PDB entry 5UHB | X-ray diffraction, 4.29 A resolution (low resolution: residue-level contacts below are approximate; hydrogen-bond / salt-bridge calls are withheld) | chains C and D of the 8 polymer chains in the assembly

# Chain C
Protein: DNA-directed RNA polymerase subunit beta
From: Mycobacterium tuberculosis (strain ATCC 25618 / H37Rv)
Notes: EC 2.7.7.6
Reference sequence: P9WGY9 (RPOB_MYCTU); residue numbers follow UniProt; this construct covers 1-1178
Sequence (1178 residues; row label = number of the first residue in the row):
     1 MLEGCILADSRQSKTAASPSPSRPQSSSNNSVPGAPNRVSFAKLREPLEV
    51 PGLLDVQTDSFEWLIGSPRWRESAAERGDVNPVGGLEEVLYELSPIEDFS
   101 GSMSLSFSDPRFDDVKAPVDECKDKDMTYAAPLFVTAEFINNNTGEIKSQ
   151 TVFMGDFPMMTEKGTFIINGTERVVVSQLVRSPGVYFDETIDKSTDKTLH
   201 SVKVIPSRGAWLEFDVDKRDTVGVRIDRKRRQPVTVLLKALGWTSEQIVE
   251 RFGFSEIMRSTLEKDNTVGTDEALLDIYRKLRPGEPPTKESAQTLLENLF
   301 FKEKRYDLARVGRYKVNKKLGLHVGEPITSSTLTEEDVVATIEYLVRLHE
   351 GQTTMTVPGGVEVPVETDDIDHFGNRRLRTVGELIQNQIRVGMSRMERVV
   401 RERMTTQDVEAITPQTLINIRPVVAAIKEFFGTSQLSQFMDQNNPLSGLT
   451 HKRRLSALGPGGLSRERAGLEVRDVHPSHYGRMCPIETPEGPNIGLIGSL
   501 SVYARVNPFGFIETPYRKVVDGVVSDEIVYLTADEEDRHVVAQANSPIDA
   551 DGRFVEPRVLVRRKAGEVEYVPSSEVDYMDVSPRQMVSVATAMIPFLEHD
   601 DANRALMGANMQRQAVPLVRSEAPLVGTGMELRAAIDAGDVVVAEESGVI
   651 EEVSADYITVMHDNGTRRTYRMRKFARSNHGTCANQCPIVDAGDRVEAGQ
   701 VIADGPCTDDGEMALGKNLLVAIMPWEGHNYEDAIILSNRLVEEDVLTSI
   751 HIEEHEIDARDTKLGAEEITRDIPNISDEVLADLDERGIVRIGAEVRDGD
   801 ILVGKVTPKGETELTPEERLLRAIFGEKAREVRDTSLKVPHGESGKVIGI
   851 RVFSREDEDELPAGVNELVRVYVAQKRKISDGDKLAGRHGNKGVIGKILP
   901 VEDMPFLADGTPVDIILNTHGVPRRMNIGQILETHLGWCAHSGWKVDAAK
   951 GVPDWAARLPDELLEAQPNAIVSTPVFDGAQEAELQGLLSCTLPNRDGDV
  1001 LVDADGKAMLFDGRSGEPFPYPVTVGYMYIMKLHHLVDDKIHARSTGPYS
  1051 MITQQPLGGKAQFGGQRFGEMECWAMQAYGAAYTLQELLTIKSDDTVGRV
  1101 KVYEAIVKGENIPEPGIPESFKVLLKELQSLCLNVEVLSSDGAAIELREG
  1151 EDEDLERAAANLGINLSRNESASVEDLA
Not modelled in the structure: 1-27, 1154-1178
Ligand contacts: rifampicin (RFP): R173, V176, S434, Q435, L436, S437, Q438, F439, M440, D441, H451, R454, S456, L458, R465, P489, N493, I497, R613, H680
UniProt features mapped onto this chain:
  - natural variant: V423 (V423A: In strain: vr1), L436 (L436P: In strain: vr2), S437 (S437T: In strain: vr3), Q438 to D441 (sequence variant, change not given here; In strain: RJ49), Q438 (Q438L: In strain: vr4), F439 (F439V: In strain: RJ37), M440 to N443 (deletion: In strain: RJ55), D441 (D441V: In strain: vr3), L449 to K452 (sequence variant, change not given here; In strain: RJ48), H451 (H451D: In strain: vr5; H451L: In strain: SP28; H451N: In strain: vr6; H451P: In strain: vr8; H451Q: In strain: vr1; H451R: In strain: vr7), S456 (S456L: In strain: vr11 and RJ37; S456Q: In strain: vr9; S456W: In strain: vr10), L458 (L458P: In strain: vr12 and SP22)
  - mutagenesis: E138 (E138R: Weakens interaction with TRCF and CarD), I147 (I147A: Weakens interaction with TRCF and CarD), K148 (K148A: Does not affect association with TRCF, but weakens interaction with CarD), S149 (S149A: Does not affect association with TRCF, but weakens interaction with CarD)

# Chain D
Protein: DNA-directed RNA polymerase subunit beta'
From: Mycobacterium tuberculosis (strain ATCC 25618 / H37Rv)
Notes: EC 2.7.7.6
Reference sequence: P9WGY7 (RPOC_MYCTU); residues 1-1316 here = UniProt positions 1-1316
Sequence (1316 residues; numbered 1 to 1316; the number before each row is that of its first residue):
     1 MLDVNFFDELRIGLATAEDIRQWSYGEVKKPETINYRTLKPEKDGLFCEK
    51 IFGPTRDWECYCGKYKRVRFKGIICERCGVEVTRAKVRRERMGHIELAAP
   101 VTHIWYFKGVPSRLGYLLDLAPKDLEKIIYFAAYVITSVDEEMRHNELST
   151 LEAEMAVERKAVEDQRDGELEARAQKLEADLAELEAEGAKADARRKVRDG
   201 GEREMRQIRDRAQRELDRLEDIWSTFTKLAPKQLIVDENLYRELVDRYGE
   251 YFTGAMGAESIQKLIENFDIDAEAESLRDVIRNGKGQKKLRALKRLKVVA
   301 AFQQSGNSPMGMVLDAVPVIPPELRPMVQLDGGRFATSDLNDLYRRVINR
   351 NNRLKRLIDLGAPEIIVNNEKRMLQESVDALFDNGRRGRPVTGPGNRPLK
   401 SLSDLLKGKQGRFRQNLLGKRVDYSGRSVIVVGPQLKLHQCGLPKLMALE
   451 LFKPFVMKRLVDLNHAQNIKSAKRMVERQRPQVWDVLEEVIAEHPVLLNR
   501 APTLHRLGIQAFEPMLVEGKAIQLHPLVCEAFNADFDGDQMAVHLPLSAE
   551 AQAEARILMLSSNNILSPASGRPLAMPRLDMVTGLYYLTTEVPGDTGEYQ
   601 PASGDHPETGVYSSPAEAIMAADRGVLSVRAKIKVRLTQLRPPVEIEAEL
   651 FGHSGWQPGDAWMAETTLGRVMFNELLPLGYPFVNKQMHKKVQAAIINDL
   701 AERYPMIVVAQTVDKLKDAGFYWATRSGVTVSMADVLVPPRKKEILDHYE
   751 ERADKVEKQFQRGALNHDERNEALVEIWKEATDEVGQALREHYPDDNPII
   801 TIVDSGATGNFTQTRTLAGMKGLVTNPKGEFIPRPVKSSFREGLTVLEYF
   851 INTHGARKGLADTALRTADSGYLTRRLVDVSQDVIVREHDCQTERGIVVE
   901 LAERAPDGTLIRDPYIETSAYARTLGTDAVDEAGNVIVERGQDLGDPEID
   951 ALLAAGITQVKVRSVLTCATSTGVCATCYGRSMATGKLVDIGEAVGIVAA
  1001 QSIGEPGTQLTMRTFHQGGVGEDITGGLPRVQELFEARVPRGKAPIADVT
  1051 GRVRLEDGERFYKITIVPDDGGEEVVYDKISKRQRLRVFKHEDGSERVLS
  1101 DGDHVEVGQQLMEGSADPHEVLRVQGPREVQIHLVREVQEVYRAQGVSIH
  1151 DKHIEVIVRQMLRRVTIIDSGSTEFLPGSLIDRAEFEAENRRVVAEGGEP
  1201 AAGRPVLMGITKASLATDSWLSAASFQETTRVLTDAAINCRSDKLNGLKE
  1251 NVIIGKLIPAGTGINRYRNIAVQPTEEARAAAYTIPSYEDQYYSPDFGAA
  1301 TGAAVPLDDYGYSDYR
Not modelled in the structure: 1-2, 1012-1025, 1282-1316
Metal / ion sites: Zn2+ site 1: C60, C62, C75, C78; Mg2+: D535, D537, D539; Zn2+ site 2: C891, C968, C975, C978
UniProt features mapped onto this chain:
  - binding site (Zn(2+)): C60, C62, C75, C78, C891, C968, C975, C978
  - binding site (Mg(2+)): D535, D537, D539

# Chain C / chain D interface
Pairs across the interface - 338 pairs, chain C then chain D:
  L470(C) - D862(D)
  R473(C) - R857(D)
  D474(C) - H854(D)
  D474(C) - R857(D)
  V475(C) - F850(D)
  V475(C) - H854(D)
  V475(C) - R857(D)
  H476(C) - F850(D)
  Y480(C) - V846(D)
  Y480(C) - F850(D)
  P485(C) - T853(D)
  P485(C) - R857(D)
  I486(C) - Y849(D)
  I486(C) - T853(D)
  I486(C) - R857(D)
  T488(C) - R857(D)
  I494(C) - L860(D)
  G495(C) - R857(D)
  Q543(C) - V846(D)
  R562(C) - L847(D)
  V568(C) - L847(D)
  M586(C) - V846(D)
  M586(C) - F850(D)
  L597(C) - Y849(D)
  E598(C) - G843(D)
  E598(C) - L844(D)
  E598(C) - Y849(D)
  H599(C) - F840(D)
  H599(C) - R841(D)
  H599(C) - E842(D)
  H599(C) - G843(D)
  D600(C) - F840(D)
  D600(C) - Y849(D)
  D601(C) - K821(D)
  D601(C) - F840(D)
  D601(C) - N852(D)
  A602(C) - T853(D)
  A602(C) - A856(D)
  N603(C) - A856(D)
  N603(C) - L860(D)
  A605(C) - Y849(D)
  I723(C) - T730(D)
  P725(C) - D580(D)
  P725(C) - A724(D)
  P725(C) - T725(D)
  P725(C) - V729(D)
  W726(C) - T725(D)
  E727(C) - P434(D)
  E727(C) - F721(D)
  E727(C) - Y722(D)
  E727(C) - T725(D)
  E727(C) - R726(D)
  G728(C) - F721(D)
  H729(C) - V432(D)
  H729(C) - P434(D)
  N730(C) - D580(D)
  Y731(C) - V432(D)
  Y731(C) - P526(D)
  Y731(C) - F536(D)
  Y731(C) - R578(D)
  Y731(C) - L579(D)
  E732(C) - A534(D)
  E732(C) - D535(D)
  E732(C) - F536(D)
  E732(C) - R578(D)
  E732(C) - L579(D)
  D733(C) - F536(D)
  R760(C) - D331(D)
  K763(C) - R37(D)
  R797(C) - R478(D)
  R797(C) - Q479(D)
  D798(C) - R478(D)
  D798(C) - Q479(D)
  G799(C) - R478(D)
  D800(C) - R478(D)
  T812(C) - E59(D)
  E813(C) - K66(D)
  E813(C) - R67(D)
  D881(C) - A521(D)
  G882(C) - V431(D)
  K884(C) - D537(D)
  K892(C) - D537(D)
  G893(C) - F536(D)
  G893(C) - D537(D)
  V894(C) - I430(D)
  V894(C) - F536(D)
  V894(C) - G538(D)
  I895(C) - V431(D)
  G896(C) - V431(D)
  N918(C) - D580(D)
  T919(C) - V729(D)
  T919(C) - T730(D)
  T919(C) - V731(D)
  H920(C) - L579(D)
  H920(C) - D580(D)
  H920(C) - T583(D)
  R924(C) - T808(D)
  R924(C) - Q813(D)
  M926(C) - Q813(D)
  M926(C) - T816(D)
  M926(C) - L817(D)
  M926(C) - F840(D)
  I928(C) - L817(D)
  I928(C) - F840(D)
  I931(C) - V731(D)
  H935(C) - S732(D)
  H935(C) - M733(D)
  F977(C) - V846(D)
  Q981(C) - E842(D)
  E982(C) - M733(D)
  E982(C) - R841(D)
  E982(C) - E842(D)
  Q986(C) - M733(D)
  D1005(C) - S732(D)
  D1005(C) - A734(D)
  K1007(C) - S732(D)
  K1007(C) - D735(D)
  D1012(C) - R726(D)
  S1015(C) - R726(D)
  F1019(C) - T725(D)
  P1020(C) - R726(D)
  Y1021(C) - Y587(D)
  Y1021(C) - R630(D)
  Y1021(C) - S727(D)
  Y1021(C) - G728(D)
  P1022(C) - T730(D)
  T1024(C) - T730(D)
  T1024(C) - V731(D)
  T1024(C) - S732(D)
  V1037(C) - V429(D)
  V1037(C) - K520(D)
  D1038(C) - K520(D)
  K1040(C) - R427(D)
  K1040(C) - V429(D)
  K1040(C) - Q540(D)
  I1041(C) - R427(D)
  I1041(C) - S428(D)
  I1041(C) - M447(D)
  I1041(C) - K520(D)
  H1042(C) - G426(D)
  H1042(C) - R427(D)
  A1043(C) - S425(D)
  A1043(C) - G426(D)
  A1043(C) - M447(D)
  A1043(C) - E450(D)
  R1044(C) - D423(D)
  R1044(C) - Y424(D)
  R1044(C) - S425(D)
  R1044(C) - E450(D)
  S1045(C) - D423(D)
  S1045(C) - Y424(D)
  S1045(C) - E450(D)
  S1045(C) - K453(D)
  T1046(C) - Y424(D)
  Y1049(C) - D423(D)
  M1051(C) - V328(D)
  I1052(C) - R89(D)
  I1052(C) - L324(D)
  Q1054(C) - R89(D)
  Q1055(C) - N416(D)
  Q1055(C) - K420(D)
  Q1055(C) - R421(D)
  P1056(C) - R421(D)
  P1056(C) - V422(D)
  P1056(C) - D423(D)
  L1057(C) - R421(D)
  G1058(C) - R421(D)
  F1063(C) - E450(D)
  G1065(C) - R421(D)
  G1065(C) - V422(D)
  G1065(C) - S425(D)
  Q1066(C) - R421(D)
  Q1066(C) - V422(D)
  Q1066(C) - S425(D)
  Q1066(C) - G426(D)
  Q1066(C) - R427(D)
  Q1066(C) - H544(D)
  R1067(C) - R414(D)
  R1067(C) - Q415(D)
  R1067(C) - G419(D)
  R1067(C) - K420(D)
  R1067(C) - R421(D)
  F1068(C) - G419(D)
  F1068(C) - K420(D)
  F1068(C) - I509(D)
  F1068(C) - H544(D)
  G1069(C) - G419(D)
  E1070(C) - R414(D)
  E1070(C) - L418(D)
  E1070(C) - R875(D)
  M1071(C) - T503(D)
  E1072(C) - N499(D)
  E1072(C) - T503(D)
  E1072(C) - I509(D)
  C1073(C) - L418(D)
  W1074(C) - T874(D)
  W1074(C) - R875(D)
  W1074(C) - V878(D)
  W1074(C) - I997(D)
  W1074(C) - Q1001(D)
  A1075(C) - T503(D)
  A1075(C) - R506(D)
  A1075(C) - Q1001(D)
  M1076(C) - I509(D)
  M1076(C) - M559(D)
  Q1077(C) - Q882(D)
  Q1077(C) - A994(D)
  Q1077(C) - I997(D)
  Q1077(C) - L1248(D)
  A1078(C) - R506(D)
  A1078(C) - V998(D)
  A1078(C) - Q1001(D)
  Y1079(C) - R506(D)
  Y1079(C) - L507(D)
  Y1079(C) - I509(D)
  Y1079(C) - Q510(D)
  Y1079(C) - M559(D)
  Y1079(C) - N564(D)
  G1080(C) - L558(D)
  G1080(C) - T1262(D)
  A1081(C) - E554(D)
  A1082(C) - E554(D)
  A1082(C) - L1257(D)
  A1082(C) - I1258(D)
  A1082(C) - T1262(D)
  A1082(C) - G1263(D)
  Y1083(C) - E550(D)
  Y1083(C) - E554(D)
  Y1083(C) - L1257(D)
  Y1083(C) - T1262(D)
  Y1083(C) - R1268(D)
  T1084(C) - A551(D)
  T1084(C) - E554(D)
  L1085(C) - V1252(D)
  L1085(C) - I1258(D)
  Q1086(C) - G1255(D)
  Q1086(C) - L1257(D)
  E1087(C) - P546(D)
  E1087(C) - L547(D)
  E1087(C) - S548(D)
  L1088(C) - V422(D)
  L1089(C) - K420(D)
  L1089(C) - V1252(D)
  T1090(C) - G1255(D)
  K1092(C) - V422(D)
  K1092(C) - D423(D)
  K1092(C) - Y424(D)
  K1092(C) - L545(D)
  K1092(C) - L547(D)
  S1093(C) - K420(D)
  S1093(C) - R421(D)
  D1094(C) - K420(D)
  T1096(C) - K86(D)
  V1102(C) - Y424(D)
  Y1103(C) - Y424(D)
  Y1103(C) - P454(D)
  Y1103(C) - M457(D)
  I1106(C) - P454(D)
  I1106(C) - F455(D)
  V1107(C) - P454(D)
  V1107(C) - M457(D)
  V1107(C) - K458(D)
  V1107(C) - I469(D)
  K1108(C) - K458(D)
  G1109(C) - K458(D)
  I1112(C) - S548(D)
  G1116(C) - N5(D)
  I1117(C) - N5(D)
  P1118(C) - I1254(D)
  P1118(C) - G1255(D)
  E1119(C) - R89(D)
  S1120(C) - N416(D)
  S1120(C) - L417(D)
  F1121(C) - I1253(D)
  F1121(C) - I1254(D)
  V1123(C) - R89(D)
  V1123(C) - L324(D)
  V1123(C) - R412(D)
  L1124(C) - L406(D)
  L1124(C) - F413(D)
  L1124(C) - L417(D)
  K1126(C) - E90(D)
  K1126(C) - M92(D)
  E1127(C) - I320(D)
  E1127(C) - L405(D)
  E1127(C) - R412(D)
  L1128(C) - L1233(D)
  Q1129(C) - W23(D)
  Q1129(C) - M92(D)
  Q1129(C) - P318(D)
  S1130(C) - P318(D)
  S1130(C) - I320(D)
  S1130(C) - F382(D)
  S1130(C) - L402(D)
  L1131(C) - H103(D)
  L1131(C) - W105(D)
  L1131(C) - F382(D)
  C1132(C) - L14(D)
  C1132(C) - A15(D)
  C1132(C) - L314(D)
  C1132(C) - P318(D)
  C1132(C) - F382(D)
  L1133(C) - G13(D)
  L1133(C) - A15(D)
  L1133(C) - W105(D)
  L1133(C) - Y106(D)
  L1133(C) - A1237(D)
  N1134(C) - R11(D)
  N1134(C) - I12(D)
  N1134(C) - G13(D)
  N1134(C) - A15(D)
  N1134(C) - D19(D)
  N1134(C) - W23(D)
  V1135(C) - L10(D)
  V1135(C) - R11(D)
  V1135(C) - I12(D)
  E1136(C) - L10(D)
  E1136(C) - R11(D)
  V1137(C) - F7(D)
  V1137(C) - E9(D)
  L1138(C) - F7(D)
  L1138(C) - D8(D)
  L1138(C) - E9(D)
  L1138(C) - R11(D)
  S1140(C) - D8(D)
  I1145(C) - F7(D)
  R1148(C) - K86(D)
  R1148(C) - E90(D)
  E1149(C) - E90(D)
  G1150(C) - Y25(D)
  E1151(C) - Q22(D)
  D1152(C) - Q22(D)
  D1152(C) - W23(D)
  D1152(C) - S24(D)
  D1152(C) - Y25(D)
  E1153(C) - R21(D)
  E1153(C) - Q22(D)
  E1153(C) - S24(D)
Interface residues without a listed pair, chain C (174 interface residues in all): D196, P477, H479, P583, L606, M724, A734, D758, K897, V922, P923, L932, L985, V1023, T1053, R1099, E1114, S1139, G1142, L1147
Interface residues without a listed pair, chain D (190 interface residues in all): D3, V4, F6, I20, L39, V68, V87, E323, P326, Y344, S403, Q435, P444, L446, L451, E477, L497, A501, H505, C529, A542, M581, I802, G809, P827, A861, L865, G871, E993, K1082, W1220, K1249, A1260, G1261

# Summary
174 residues of chain C face 190 of chain D across their interface. Ligands of chain C: rifampicin. C60(D),
C62(D), C75(D) and C78(D) coordinate Zn2+ site 1. UniProt lists 4 mutagenesis sites on chain C; 8 Zn2+-binding
residues and 3 Mg2+-binding residues on chain D.
Chain C is DNA-directed RNA polymerase subunit beta and chain D is DNA-directed RNA polymerase subunit beta',
both from Mycobacterium tuberculosis (strain ATCC 25618 / H37Rv); the structure, Crystal structure of
Mycobacterium tuberculosis transcription initiation complex in complex with Rifampin, was determined by X-ray
diffraction, deposited together with 5UH5, 5UH6, 5UH8, 5UH9, 5UHA, 5UHC and 4 further entries.
